PDB entry 7U76 | X-ray diffraction, 1.69 A resolution | chains A and P of the 3 polymer chains in the assembly

[Chain A]
Name: DNA polymerase eta
Source organism: Homo sapiens
Notes: EC 2.7.7.7
UniProtKB: Q9Y253 (POLH_HUMAN); residue numbers follow UniProt; this construct covers 1-432
Amino-acid sequence (435 residues; row label = number of the first residue in the row; numbers below 1 keep their minus sign (Gly-2 is residue -2)):
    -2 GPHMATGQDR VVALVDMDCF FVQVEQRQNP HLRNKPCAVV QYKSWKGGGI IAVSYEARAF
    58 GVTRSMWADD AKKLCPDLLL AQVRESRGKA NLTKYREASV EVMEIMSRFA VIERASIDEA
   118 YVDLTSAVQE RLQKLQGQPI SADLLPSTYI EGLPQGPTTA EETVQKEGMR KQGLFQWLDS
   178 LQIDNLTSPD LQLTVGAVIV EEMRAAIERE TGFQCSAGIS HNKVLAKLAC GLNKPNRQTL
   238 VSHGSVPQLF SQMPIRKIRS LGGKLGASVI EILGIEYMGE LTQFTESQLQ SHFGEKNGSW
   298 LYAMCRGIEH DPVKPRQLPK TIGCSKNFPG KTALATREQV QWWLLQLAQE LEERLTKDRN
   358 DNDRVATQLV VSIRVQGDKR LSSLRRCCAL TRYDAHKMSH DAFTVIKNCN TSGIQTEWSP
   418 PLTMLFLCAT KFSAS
Disordered / not traced: 155-159
Differences from the reference sequence: expression tag (-2 to 0)
Bound ions: Mn2+ site 1: Asp13, Asp115, Glu116 (together with 2'-deoxyguanosine-5'-triphosphate) (shared with DT8(P), DG9(P) of chain P); Mn2+ site 2: Asp13, Met14, Asp115 (together with diphosphate) (shared with DG9(P) of chain P)
Small-molecule neighbours: 2'-deoxyguanosine-5'-triphosphate / diphosphate: Asp13, Met14, Asp15, Cys16, Phe17, Phe18, Gln38, Ile48, Ala49, Tyr52, Arg55, Arg61, Leu89, Ile114, Asp115, Glu116, Lys231
Curated features (UniProtKB/Swiss-Prot):
  - binding site (Mg(2+)): Asp13, Met14, Asp115, Glu116
  - binding site (Mn(2+)): Asp13, Met14, Asp115, Glu116
  - binding site (a 2'-deoxyribonucleoside 5'-triphosphate): Arg61
  - natural variant: Val37 (deletion: In XPV), Leu75 (deletion: In XPV), Arg93 (R93P: In XPV), Arg111 (R111H: In XPV), Thr122 (T122P: In XPV), Gly153 (G153D: In a breast cancer sample), Thr191 (T191P: In XPV), Gly263 (G263V: In XPV), Val266 (V266D: In XPV), Gly295 (G295R: In XPV), Arg361 (R361S: In XPV)
  - mutagenesis: Tyr52 (Y52A/F: Reduces DNA polymerase activity; Y52E: Reduces DNA polymerase activity. Increases fidelity of replication and reduces translesion bypass), Arg61 (R61A: Reduces enzymatic activity by two-thirds), Ser62 (S62G: Increased DNA polymerase activity and translesion bypass compared to wild-type), Ala68 (A68S/V: Severe reduction in thymine dimer translesion bypass), Asn324 to Pro326 (Reduces binding to chromatin and to monoubiquitinated PCNA. Abolishes binding to monoubiquitinated PCNA; when associated with 705-E--H-713 Del)

[Chain P]
Molecule: 9-nt DNA strand
Sequence (9 nucleotides; row label = number of the first residue in the row):
     1 AGCGTCATG
Bound ions: Mn2+ site 1: DT8, DG9 (together with 2'-deoxyguanosine-5'-triphosphate) (shared with Asp13(A), Asp115(A), Glu116(A) of chain A); Mn2+ site 2: DG9 (together with diphosphate) (shared with Asp13(A), Met14(A), Asp115(A) of chain A)

[Interface between chain A and chain P]
Residue-residue contacts - 34 pairs, chain A then chain P:
  Asp13(A) with DG9(P), phosphate contact
  Cys16(A) with DG9(P), phosphate contact
  Phe17(A) with DG9(P), hydrogen bond to the phosphate
  Phe18(A) with DG9(P), hydrogen bond to the phosphate
  Gln38(A) with DG9(P), hydrogen bond to the base
  Ile48(A) with DG9(P), sugar contact
  Ala49(A) with DG9(P), phosphate contact
  Arg61(A) with DT8(P), hydrogen bond to the base; DG9(P), hydrogen bond to the base
  Ser113(A) with DT8(P), hydrogen bond to the phosphate
  Ile114(A) with DG9(P), sugar contact
  Asp115(A) with DT8(P), phosphate contact; DG9(P), phosphate contact
  Glu116(A) with DT8(P), phosphate contact; DG9(P), phosphate contact
  Lys224(A) with DT8(P), salt bridge to the phosphate
  Ile255(A) with DA7(P), phosphate contact
  Arg256(A) with DA7(P), phosphate contact
  Ser257(A) with DC6(P), phosphate contact; DA7(P), hydrogen bond to the phosphate
  Leu258(A) with DA7(P), hydrogen bond to the phosphate
  Gly259(A) with DA7(P), hydrogen bond to the phosphate
  Gly260(A) with DC6(P), phosphate contact; DA7(P), hydrogen bond to the phosphate
  Lys261(A) with DT5(P), salt bridge to the phosphate; DC6(P), hydrogen bond to the phosphate
  Leu262(A) with DC6(P), hydrogen bond to the phosphate
  Arg377(A) with DG4(P), salt bridge to the phosphate
  Leu381(A) with DC3(P), phosphate contact
  Arg382(A) with DG2(P), sugar contact; DC3(P), hydrogen bond to the phosphate; DG4(P), hydrogen bond to the base
  Arg383(A) with DG2(P), phosphate contact
  Cys384(A) with DG2(P), hydrogen bond to the phosphate
Also at the interface, not in a pair above, chain A (29 interface residues in all): Leu89, Gln365, Ser379
Also at the interface, not in a pair above, chain P (9 interface residues in all): DA1

[In short]
Chain A and chain P form an interface of 29 and 9 residues respectively, with 15 hydrogen bonds and 3 salt
bridges. Among the polar pairs are Gln38(A)-DG9(P), Arg61(A)-DT8(P) and Arg61(A)-DG9(P). Ligands of chain A:
2'-deoxyguanosine-5'-triphosphate / diphosphate.
Here chain A is DNA polymerase eta (Homo sapiens) and chain P is a 9-nt DNA strand. Entry 7U76 (Human DNA
polymerase eta-DNA ternary mismatch complex:reaction with 0.5 mM Mn2+ for 1800s then with 10 ...) was
determined by X-ray diffraction together with 7U72, 7U73, 7U74, 7U75, 7U77, 7U78 and 26 further entries from
the same study.
